PDB entry 5V1R | X-ray diffraction, 2.08 A resolution | chains T and A of the 4 polymer chains in the assembly

# Chain T
Molecule: 16-nt DNA strand
Sequence (16 nucleotides; row label = number of the first residue in the row):
     1 CCGACGCCGC ATCAGC

# Chain A
Name: DNA polymerase beta
From: Homo sapiens
Notes: EC 2.7.7.7, 4.2.99.-
Reference sequence: P06746 (DPOLB_HUMAN); residue numbers follow UniProt; this construct covers 1-335
Sequence (335 residues; each row starts with the number of its first residue):
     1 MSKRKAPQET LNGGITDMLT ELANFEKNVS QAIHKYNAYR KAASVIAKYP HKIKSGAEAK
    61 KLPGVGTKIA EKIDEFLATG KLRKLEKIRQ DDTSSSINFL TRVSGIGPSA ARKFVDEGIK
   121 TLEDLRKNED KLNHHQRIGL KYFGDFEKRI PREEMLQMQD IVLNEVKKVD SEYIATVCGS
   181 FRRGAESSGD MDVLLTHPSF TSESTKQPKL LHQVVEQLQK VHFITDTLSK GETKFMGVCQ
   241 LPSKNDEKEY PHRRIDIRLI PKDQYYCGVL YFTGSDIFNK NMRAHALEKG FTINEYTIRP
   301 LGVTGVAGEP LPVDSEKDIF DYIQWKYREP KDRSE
Not modelled in the structure: 1-9
Bound ions: Na+ site 1: Lys60, Leu62, Val65 (shared with 1 residue of chain D); Na+ site 2: Thr101, Val103, Ile106 (shared with 1 residue of chain P); Mg2+ site 1: Asp190, Asp192, Asp256 (together with 2'-deoxycytidine-5'-triphosphate) (shared with 2 residues of chain P); Mg2+ site 2: Asp190, Asp192 (together with 2'-deoxycytidine-5'-triphosphate, pyrophosphate) (shared with 1 residue of chain P)
Residues lining bound ligands: 2'-deoxycytidine-5'-triphosphate / pyrophosphate: Arg149, Gly179, Ser180, Arg183, Ser188, Gly189, Asp190, Asp192, Tyr271, Phe272, Thr273, Gly274, Ser275, Asp276, Asn279
UniProt features mapped onto this chain:
  - region: Arg183 to Asp192 (DNA-binding)
  - active site: Lys72 (Nucleophile)
  - binding site (K(+)): Lys60, Leu62, Val65, Thr101, Val103, Ile106
  - binding site (Na(+)): Lys60, Leu62, Val65, Thr101, Val103, Ile106
  - binding site (dATP): Arg149, Ser180, Arg183, Gly189, Asp190
  - binding site (dCTP): Arg149, Ser180, Arg183, Gly189, Asp190
  - binding site (dGTP): Arg149, Ser180, Arg183, Gly189, Asp190, Asp192
  - binding site (dTTP): Arg149, Ser180, Arg183, Gly189, Asp190
  - binding site (Mg(2+)): Asp190, Asp192, Asp256
  - modified residue: Lys72 (N6-acetyllysine), Arg83 (Omega-N-methylarginine), Arg152 (Omega-N-methylarginine)
  - cross-link (Glycyl lysine isopeptide (Lys-Gly)): Lys41 (interchain with G-Cter in ubiquitin), Lys61 (interchain with G-Cter in ubiquitin), Lys81 (interchain with G-Cter in ubiquitin)
Reported in the primary citation:
  - conformationally variable residues (side-chain flip): Arg254
  - contacts within the chain: Arg254-Asp256
  - catalytic residues: Asp256 (proposed by the authors, not directly observed)

# How chain T and chain A interact
Contacting residue pairs (26):
  DC5(T) - His34(A)  stacking on the base
  DG6(T) - Asn279(A)  base contact
  DG6(T) - Lys280(A)  base contact
  DG6(T) - Arg283(A)  hydrogen bond to the base
  DG6(T) - Ala284(A)  sugar contact
  DG6(T) - Leu287(A)  phosphate contact
  DC7(T) - Arg283(A)  hydrogen bond to the sugar
  DC7(T) - Leu287(A)  phosphate contact
  DC7(T) - Thr292(A)  hydrogen bond to the phosphate
  DC7(T) - Ile293(A)  sugar contact
  DC7(T) - Asn294(A)  phosphate contact
  DC8(T) - Asn294(A)  hydrogen bond to the phosphate
  DC8(T) - Glu295(A)  sugar contact
  DG9(T) - Thr233(A)  hydrogen bond to the phosphate
  DG9(T) - Lys234(A)  hydrogen bond to the base
  DG9(T) - Arg258(A)  sugar contact
  DG9(T) - Tyr296(A)  hydrogen bond to the phosphate
  DC10(T) - Ser229(A)  phosphate contact
  DC10(T) - Lys230(A)  phosphate contact
  DC10(T) - Gly231(A)  phosphate contact
  DC10(T) - Glu232(A)  hydrogen bond to the phosphate
  DC10(T) - Thr233(A)  hydrogen bond to the phosphate
  DC10(T) - Lys234(A)  hydrogen bond to the phosphate
  DA11(T) - Ser229(A)  phosphate contact
  DA11(T) - Lys230(A)  hydrogen bond to the phosphate
  DT12(T) - Asn133(A)  phosphate contact
Other interface residues (no listed pair), chain A (22 interface residues in all): His134, Leu228, Tyr271

# Overview
8 residues of chain T and 22 residues of chain A are in contact; the contacts include 11 hydrogen bonds and 1
aromatic stacking contact. Polar contacts include DG6(T)-Arg283(A), DG9(T)-Lys234(A) and DC7(T)-Arg283(A).
Bound to chain A: 2'-deoxycytidine-5'-triphosphate / pyrophosphate. The paper reports the catalytic residue
Asp256(A); conformational variability at Arg254(A).
Chain T is a 16-nt DNA strand and chain A is DNA polymerase beta (Homo sapiens); the structure, DNA polymerase
beta reactant complex with 8-oxoG:C at the primer terminus and incoming dCTP, was determined by X-ray
diffraction together with 5V1F, 5V1G, 5V1H, 5V1I, 5V1J, 5V1N and 3 further entries from the same study.
